1VBP - chains A and B; structure by X-ray diffraction, 3.50 A resolution.

[Chain A (and B)]
Protein: artocarpin
From: Artocarpus integer
Notes: chain B of this document is another copy of the same molecule, construct and numbering; everything in this record applies to it too
UniProtKB: Q7M1T4 (Q7M1T4_ARTIN); residue numbers follow UniProt; this construct covers 1-147
Chain sequence (149 residues; row label = number of the first residue in the row):
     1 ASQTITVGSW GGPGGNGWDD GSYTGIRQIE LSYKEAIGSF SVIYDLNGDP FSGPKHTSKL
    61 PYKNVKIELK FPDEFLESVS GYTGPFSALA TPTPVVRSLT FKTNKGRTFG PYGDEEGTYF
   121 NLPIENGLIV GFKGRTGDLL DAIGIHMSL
Modified / non-standard residues: Ala1 (n-acetylalanine; AYA)
From the paper describing this entry:
  - binding site for alpha-D-mannopyranose: Gly15, Ala90, Thr91, Gly137, Asp138, Leu139, Asp141

[Interface between chain A and chain B]
Pairs across the interface - 39 pairs, chain A then chain B:
  Gln3(A) - Asn126(B)  hydrogen bond
  Gln3(A) - Leu149(B)
  Thr4(A) - Asn126(B)  hydrogen bond (backbone-side chain)
  Thr4(A) - Leu149(B)
  Ile5(A) - Ile5(B)  hydrophobic
  Ile5(A) - Asn126(B)
  Ile5(A) - Met147(B)
  Ile5(A) - Ser148(B)
  Ile5(A) - Leu149(B)  hydrophobic
  Thr6(A) - Ile124(B)
  Thr6(A) - Glu125(B)  hydrogen bond (backbone-backbone)
  Thr6(A) - Asn126(B)  hydrogen bond (backbone-backbone)
  Val7(A) - Leu122(B)  hydrophobic
  Val7(A) - Pro123(B)
  Gly8(A) - Pro123(B)  hydrogen bond (backbone-backbone)
  Ser9(A) - Glu125(B)
  Trp10(A) - Asn121(B)
  Trp10(A) - Pro123(B)
  Tyr119(A) - Tyr119(B)
  Asn121(A) - Trp10(B)  hydrogen bond (backbone-side chain)
  Leu122(A) - Val7(B)  hydrophobic
  Leu122(A) - Leu122(B)  hydrophobic
  Pro123(A) - Val7(B)
  Pro123(A) - Gly8(B)  hydrogen bond (backbone-backbone)
  Pro123(A) - Trp10(B)
  Ile124(A) - Thr6(B)
  Glu125(A) - Thr6(B)  hydrogen bond (backbone-backbone)
  Glu125(A) - Gly8(B)
  Glu125(A) - Ser9(B)  hydrogen bond
  Glu125(A) - Lys133(B)  salt bridge
  Asn126(A) - Gln3(B)
  Asn126(A) - Thr4(B)  hydrogen bond (side chain-backbone)
  Asn126(A) - Ile5(B)
  Asn126(A) - Thr6(B)  hydrogen bond (backbone-backbone)
  Lys133(A) - Glu125(B)  salt bridge
  Met147(A) - Ile5(B)
  Ser148(A) - Ile5(B)
  Leu149(A) - Thr4(B)
  Leu149(A) - Ile5(B)  hydrophobic
Interface residues without a listed pair, chain A (20 interface residues in all): Gly127
Interface residues without a listed pair, chain B (20 interface residues in all): Gly127

[Summary]
The chain A/chain B interface involves 20 residues from each chain, with 11 hydrogen bonds and 2 salt bridges.
Among the polar pairs are Glu125(A)-Lys133(B), Gln3(A)-Asn126(B) and Thr4(A)-Asn126(B). From the paper: a
binding site for alpha-D-mannopyranose at Gly15(A), Ala90(A) and Thr91(A) among others.
Chain A and chain B are both artocarpin (Artocarpus integer); the structure, Crystal structure of
artocarpin-mannopentose complex, was determined by X-ray diffraction (same publication as 1VBO).
